4TVP - chains G and H of the 6 polymer chains in the assembly; structure by X-ray diffraction, 3.10 A resolution.

Chain G:
Molecule: Envelope glycoprotein gp160
Source organism: Human immunodeficiency virus 1
UniProt: Q2N0S5 (Q2N0S5_9HIV1); the construct lacks a stretch of the UniProt sequence and is renumbered around it, so the offset changes along the chain: 31-141 = UniProt 30-140; 150-185 = UniProt 141-176; 187-309 = UniProt 186-308; 312-321 = UniProt 309-318; 2 more segments
Amino-acid sequence (481 residues; each row starts with the number of its first residue; note: 12 numbers in that range are skipped by the numbering (no residue carries them; nothing is unmodelled there); a row labelled like 185A-185I holds insertion residues (185A, then the next letters in order)):
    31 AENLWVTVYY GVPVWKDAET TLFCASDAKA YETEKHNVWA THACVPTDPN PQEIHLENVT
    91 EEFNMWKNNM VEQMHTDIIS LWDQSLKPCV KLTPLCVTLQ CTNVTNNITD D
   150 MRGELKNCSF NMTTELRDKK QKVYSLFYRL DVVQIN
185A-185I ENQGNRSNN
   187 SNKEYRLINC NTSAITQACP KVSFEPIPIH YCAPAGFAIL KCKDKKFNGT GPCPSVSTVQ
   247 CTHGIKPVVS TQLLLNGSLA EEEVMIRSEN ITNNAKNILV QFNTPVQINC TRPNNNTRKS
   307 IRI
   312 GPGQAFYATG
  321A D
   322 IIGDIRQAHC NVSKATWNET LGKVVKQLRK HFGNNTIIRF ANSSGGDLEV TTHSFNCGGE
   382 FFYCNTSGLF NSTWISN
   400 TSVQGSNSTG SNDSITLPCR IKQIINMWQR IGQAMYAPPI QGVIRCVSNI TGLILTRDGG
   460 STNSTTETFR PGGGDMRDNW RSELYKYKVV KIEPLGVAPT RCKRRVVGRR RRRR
Disordered / not traced: 185A-185I, 400-410, 506-513
Cystine bridges: Cys54-Cys74, Cys119-Cys205, Cys126-Cys196, Cys131-Cys157, Cys218-Cys247, Cys228-Cys239, Cys296-Cys331, Cys378-Cys445, Cys385-Cys418
Covalently attached groups: glycan linked to Asn88, Asn137, Asn332; N-acetylglucosamine (NAG) linked to Asn133, Asn156, Asn160, Asn197, Asn234, Asn262, Asn276, Asn295, Asn301, Asn339, Asn355, Asn363, Asn386, Asn392, Asn448
Construct notes: engineered mutation Asn332 (Thr330 in Q2N0S5), Cys501 (Ala498 in Q2N0S5); expression tag (509-513)
From the paper describing this entry:
  - post-translational modification sites: Asn88, Asn137, Asn156, Asn301, Asn332
  - conformationally variable residues (side-chain flip): Cys54 to Cys74, Trp112, Ile424 to Ala436

Chain H:
Molecule: PGT122 Heavy chain
Source organism: Homo sapiens
Amino-acid sequence (235 residues; numbered 1 to 214 plus 21 insertion-coded residues; the number before each row is that of its first residue; a row labelled like 82A-82C holds insertion residues (82A, then the next letters in order)):
     1 QVHLQESGPG LVKPSETLSL TCNVSGTLVR DNYWSWIRQP LGKQPEWIGY VHDSGDTNYN
    61 PSLKSRVHLS LDKSKNLVSL RL
82A-82C TGV
    83 TAADSAIYYC ATTKHGRR
100A-100R IYGVVAFKEWFTYFYMDV
   101 WGKGTSVTVS SASTKGPSVF PLAPSSKSTS GGTAALGCLV KDYFPEPVTV SWNSGALTSG
   161 VHTFPAVLQS SGLYSLSSVV TVPSSSLGTQ TYICNVNHKP SNTKVDKRVE PKSC
Disordered / not traced: 127-130, 212-214
Cystine bridges: Cys22-Cys92, Cys138-Cys194
Covalently attached groups: N-acetylglucosamine (NAG) linked to Asn23

Interface between chain G and chain H:
Residue-residue contacts (9; chain G residue first):
  Asp325(G) - Tyr100B(H)
  Arg327(G) - Tyr100B(H)  hydrogen bond (side chain-backbone)
  Arg327(G) - Gly100C(H)
  Arg327(G) - Val100D(H)
  Arg327(G) - Glu100I(H)  salt bridge
  Gln328(G) - Phe100G(H)
  Gln328(G) - Glu100I(H)  hydrogen bond (backbone-side chain)
  Thr415(G) - Phe100G(H)
  Pro417(G) - Phe100G(H)  hydrophobic
Other interface residues (no listed pair), chain G (6 interface residues in all): His330

In short:
6 residues of chain G face 5 of chain H across their interface, with 2 hydrogen bonds and 1 salt bridge. Polar
contacts include Arg327(G)-Glu100I(H), Arg327(G)-Tyr100B(H) and Gln328(G)-Glu100I(H). From the paper:
modification sites Asn88(G), Asn137(G) and Asn156(G) among others; conformational variability at Cys54(G),
Trp112(G) and Ile424(G).
Chain G is Envelope glycoprotein gp160 (Human immunodeficiency virus 1) and chain H is PGT122 Heavy chain
(Homo sapiens); the structure, Crystal Structure of the HIV-1 BG505 SOSIP.664 Env Trimer Ectodomain,
Comprising Atomic-Level Definition of Pre-Fusion gp120 ..., was determined by X-ray diffraction.
